Entry 3S9H (X-ray diffraction, 1.95 A resolution); this record covers chains T and A of the 3 polymer chains in the assembly.

[Chain T]
Molecule: 18-nt DNA strand
Sequence (18 nucleotides; row label = number of the first residue in the row):
     1 TCAAGTAAGC AGTCCGCG

[Chain A]
Protein: DNA polymerase
Source organism: Enterobacteria phage RB69
Notes: EC 2.7.7.7
UniProtKB: Q38087 (DPOL_BPR69); residue numbers follow UniProt; this construct covers 1-903
Chain sequence (903 residues; each row starts with the number of its first residue):
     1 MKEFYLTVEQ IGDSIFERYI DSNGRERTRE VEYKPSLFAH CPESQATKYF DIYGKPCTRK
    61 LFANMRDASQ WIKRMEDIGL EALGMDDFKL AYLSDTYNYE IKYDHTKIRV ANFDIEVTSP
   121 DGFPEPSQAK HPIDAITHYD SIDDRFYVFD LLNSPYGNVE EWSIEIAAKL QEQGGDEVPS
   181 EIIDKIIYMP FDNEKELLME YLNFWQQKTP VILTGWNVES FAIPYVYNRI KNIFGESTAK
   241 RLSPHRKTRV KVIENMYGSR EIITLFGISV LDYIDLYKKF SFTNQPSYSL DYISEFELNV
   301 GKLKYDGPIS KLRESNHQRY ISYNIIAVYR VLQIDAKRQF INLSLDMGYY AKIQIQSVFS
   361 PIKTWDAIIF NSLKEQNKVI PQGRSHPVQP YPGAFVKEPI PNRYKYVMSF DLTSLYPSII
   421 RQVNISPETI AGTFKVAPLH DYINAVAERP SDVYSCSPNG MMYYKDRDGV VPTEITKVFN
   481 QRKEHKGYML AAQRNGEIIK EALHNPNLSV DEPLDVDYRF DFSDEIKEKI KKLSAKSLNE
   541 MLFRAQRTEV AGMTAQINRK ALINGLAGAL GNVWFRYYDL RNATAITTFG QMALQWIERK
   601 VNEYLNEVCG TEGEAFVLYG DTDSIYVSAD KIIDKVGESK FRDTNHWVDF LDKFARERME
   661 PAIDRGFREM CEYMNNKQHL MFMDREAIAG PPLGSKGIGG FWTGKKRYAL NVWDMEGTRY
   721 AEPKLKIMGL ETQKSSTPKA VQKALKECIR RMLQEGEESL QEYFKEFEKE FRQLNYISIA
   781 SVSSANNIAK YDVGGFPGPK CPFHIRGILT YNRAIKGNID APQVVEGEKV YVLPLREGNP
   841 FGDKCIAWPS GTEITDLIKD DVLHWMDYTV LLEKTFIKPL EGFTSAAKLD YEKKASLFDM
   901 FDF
Sequence notes: engineered mutation Ala-222 (Asp in Q38087), Ala-327 (Asp in Q38087), Ala-561 (Leu in Q38087), Gly-565 (Ser in Q38087), Ala-567 (Tyr in Q38087)
Metal / ion sites: Ca2+ site 1 near Glu-116 (its only coordinating residue here); Ca2+ site 2: Asp-411, Leu-412, Asp-623 (together with DUP); Ca2+ site 3: Asp-411, Asp-623 (together with DUP); Ca2+ site 4: Asn-505, Asn-507, Lys-531
Ligand contacts: DUP (2'-deoxyuridine 5'-alpha,beta-imido-triphosphate): Asp-411, Leu-412, Thr-413, Ser-414, Leu-415, Tyr-416, Pro-417, Arg-482, Lys-486, Lys-560, Asn-564, Thr-622, Asp-623
Swiss-Prot annotation at these positions:
  - region: Thr-248 to Thr-264 (Beta hairpin), Lys-705 to Tyr-708 (Binding of DNA in B-conformation), Leu-897 to Phe-903 (Interaction with the polymerase clamp)
  - binding site (Mg(2+)): Asp-114, Glu-116, Asp-411, Leu-412, Asp-623
  - binding site (substrate): Ser-414 to Tyr-416, Arg-482, Lys-560
  - site: Asp-621 (Optimization of metal coordination by the polymerase active site), Lys-706 (Optimization of metal coordination by the polymerase active site), Asp-714 (Essential for viral replication)

[Interface between chain T and chain A]
Pairs across the interface (49; chain T residue first):
  DT1(T) / Ser-784(A)  hydrogen bond to the base
  DT1(T) / Asn-786(A)  hydrogen bond to the base
  DT1(T) / Gly-827(A)  base contact
  DC2(T) / Glu-219(A)  hydrogen bond to the base
  DC2(T) / Lys-251(A)  hydrogen bond to the base
  DC2(T) / Ile-253(A)  sugar contact
  DC2(T) / Glu-254(A)  sugar contact
  DC2(T) / Asn-255(A)  phosphate contact
  DC2(T) / Arg-260(A)  salt bridge to the phosphate
  DC2(T) / Ile-262(A)  base contact
  DA3(T) / Asp-275(A)  base contact
  DA3(T) / Phe-359(A)  sugar contact
  DA3(T) / Ser-360(A)  phosphate contact
  DA3(T) / Pro-361(A)  phosphate contact
  DA4(T) / Ser-360(A)  hydrogen bond to the phosphate
  DA4(T) / Pro-361(A)  phosphate contact
  DA4(T) / Ile-362(A)  hydrogen bond to the phosphate
  DA4(T) / Asn-564(A)  base contact
  DA4(T) / Gly-565(A)  sugar contact
  DA4(T) / Gly-568(A)  base contact
  DA4(T) / Ala-569(A)  sugar contact
  DA4(T) / Asn-572(A)  hydrogen bond to the phosphate
  DG5(T) / Tyr-391(A)  hydrogen bond to the phosphate
  DG5(T) / Gly-568(A)  sugar contact
  DG5(T) / Gly-571(A)  sugar contact
  DG5(T) / Asn-572(A)  hydrogen bond to the phosphate
  DT6(T) / Tyr-391(A)  sugar contact
  DT6(T) / Pro-392(A)  phosphate contact
  DT6(T) / Gly-393(A)  hydrogen bond to the phosphate
  DA7(T) / Pro-392(A)  phosphate contact
  DA7(T) / Gly-393(A)  hydrogen bond to the phosphate
  DA7(T) / Ala-394(A)  sugar contact
  DA7(T) / Val-396(A)  phosphate contact
  DA7(T) / Lys-706(A)  base contact
  DA8(T) / Val-396(A)  phosphate contact
  DA8(T) / Lys-705(A)  salt bridge to the phosphate
  DA8(T) / Lys-706(A)  sugar contact
  DG9(T) / Lys-705(A)  sugar contact
  DG9(T) / Arg-707(A)  phosphate contact
  DC10(T) / Arg-707(A)  salt bridge to the phosphate
  DC10(T) / Glu-731(A)  sugar contact
  DA11(T) / Lys-878(A)  salt bridge to the phosphate
  DG12(T) / Phe-803(A)  sugar contact
  DG12(T) / Lys-874(A)  salt bridge to the phosphate
  DT13(T) / Lys-800(A)  phosphate contact
  DT13(T) / Cys-801(A)  sugar contact
  DT13(T) / Lys-844(A)  salt bridge to the phosphate
  DC14(T) / Pro-799(A)  phosphate contact
  DC14(T) / Lys-800(A)  hydrogen bond to the phosphate
Also at the interface, not in a pair above, chain A (41 interface residues in all): Lys-363, Glu-398, Lys-734, Arg-806

[In short]
14 residues of chain T and 41 residues of chain A are in contact; the contacts include 12 hydrogen bonds and 6
salt bridges. Polar pairs include DT1(T)/Ser-784(A), DT1(T)/Asn-786(A) and DC2(T)/Glu-219(A). Ligands of chain
A: compound DUP.
Chain T is an 18-nt DNA strand and chain A is DNA polymerase (Enterobacteria phage RB69); the structure, RB69
DNA Polymerase Triple Mutant(L561A/S565G/Y567A) ternary complex with dUpNpp and a dideoxy-terminated primer in
the presence ..., was determined by X-ray diffraction, deposited together with 3SCX, 3SI6, 3SJJ, 3SNN, 3SPY,
3SPZ, 3SQ0 and 3SQ1.
